3VUI - chains A and F; structure by X-ray diffraction, 2.80 A resolution.

[Chain A]
Molecule: Mitogen-activated protein kinase 8
Organism: Homo sapiens
Notes: EC 2.7.11.24; fragment: kinase domain
UniProt: A1L4K2 (A1L4K2_HUMAN); numbering as in UniProt (aligned over 1-364)
Sequence (370 residues; row label = number of the first residue in the row):
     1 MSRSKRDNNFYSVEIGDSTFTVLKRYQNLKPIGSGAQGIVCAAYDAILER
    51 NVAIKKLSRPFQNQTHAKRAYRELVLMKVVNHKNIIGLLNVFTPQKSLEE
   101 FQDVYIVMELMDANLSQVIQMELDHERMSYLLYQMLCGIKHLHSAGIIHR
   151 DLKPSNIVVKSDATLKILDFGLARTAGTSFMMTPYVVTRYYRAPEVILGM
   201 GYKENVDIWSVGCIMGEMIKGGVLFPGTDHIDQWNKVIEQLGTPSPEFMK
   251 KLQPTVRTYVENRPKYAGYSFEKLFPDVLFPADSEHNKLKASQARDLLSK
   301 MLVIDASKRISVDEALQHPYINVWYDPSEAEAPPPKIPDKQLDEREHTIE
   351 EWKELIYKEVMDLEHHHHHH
Unresolved in the structure: 1-6, 180-182, 365-370
Sequence notes: engineered mutation V79 (Cys in A1L4K2), S116 (Cys in A1L4K2), A163 (Cys in A1L4K2), S245 (Cys in A1L4K2); expression tag (365-370)

[Chain F]
Molecule: Peptide from C-Jun-amino-terminal kinase-interacting protein 1
UniProt: Q9UQF2 (JIP1_HUMAN); residues 553-563 here correspond to UniProt positions 157-167 (UniProt number = residue number - 396)
Sequence (11 residues; numbered 553 to 563; the number before each row is that of its first residue):
   553 RPKRPTTLNLF
Unresolved in the structure: 553
Curated features (UniProtKB/Swiss-Prot):
  - region: R553 to F563 (Minimal inhibitory domain (MID))

[How chain A and chain F interact]
Contacting residue pairs (19; chain A residue first):
  D112(A) - L562(F)
  M121(A) - L560(F)  hydrophobic
  M121(A) - N561(F)
  R127(A) - P557(F)
  R127(A) - T559(F)  hydrogen bond (side chain-backbone)
  Y130(A) - R556(F)
  Y130(A) - P557(F)
  Y133(A) - R556(F)
  S161(A) - T558(F)
  S161(A) - T559(F)
  S161(A) - L560(F)  hydrogen bond (backbone-backbone)
  D162(A) - T558(F)
  A163(A) - T559(F)
  A163(A) - L560(F)  hydrophobic
  W324(A) - P554(F)
  W324(A) - K555(F)
  W324(A) - R556(F)  hydrogen bond (backbone-side chain)
  D326(A) - R556(F)
  E329(A) - R556(F)  salt bridge
Also at the interface, not in a pair above, chain A (19 interface residues in all): A113, V118, L123, E126, L131, V159, K160, V323

[Summary]
Chain A and chain F form an interface of 19 and 9 residues respectively; the contacts include 3 hydrogen bonds
and 1 salt bridge. Among the polar pairs are E329(A)-R556(F), R127(A)-T559(F) and W324(A)-R556(F).
Chain A is Mitogen-activated protein kinase 8 (Homo sapiens) and chain F is Peptide from C-Jun-amino-terminal
kinase-interacting protein 1; the structure, Crystal structure of a cysteine-deficient mutant M2 in MAP kinase
JNK1, was determined by X-ray diffraction (same publication as 3VUD, 3VUG, 3VUH, 3VUK, 3VUL and 3VUM).
